PDB entry 6E4U | X-ray diffraction, 3.27 A resolution | chains A and C of the 3 polymer chains in the assembly

# Chain A
Molecule: 5'-AMP-activated protein kinase catalytic subunit alpha-1
Organism: Rattus norvegicus
Notes: EC 2.7.11.1, 2.7.11.27, 2.7.11.31, 2.7.11.26
Reference sequence: P54645 (AAPK1_RAT); residues 0-548 here correspond to UniProt positions 11-559 (UniProt number = residue number + 11)
Amino-acid sequence (503 residues; numbered -1 to 548; 47 numbers in that range are skipped by the numbering (no residue carries them; nothing is unmodelled there); the number before each row is that of its first residue; numbers below 1 keep their minus sign (Gly-1 is residue -1)):
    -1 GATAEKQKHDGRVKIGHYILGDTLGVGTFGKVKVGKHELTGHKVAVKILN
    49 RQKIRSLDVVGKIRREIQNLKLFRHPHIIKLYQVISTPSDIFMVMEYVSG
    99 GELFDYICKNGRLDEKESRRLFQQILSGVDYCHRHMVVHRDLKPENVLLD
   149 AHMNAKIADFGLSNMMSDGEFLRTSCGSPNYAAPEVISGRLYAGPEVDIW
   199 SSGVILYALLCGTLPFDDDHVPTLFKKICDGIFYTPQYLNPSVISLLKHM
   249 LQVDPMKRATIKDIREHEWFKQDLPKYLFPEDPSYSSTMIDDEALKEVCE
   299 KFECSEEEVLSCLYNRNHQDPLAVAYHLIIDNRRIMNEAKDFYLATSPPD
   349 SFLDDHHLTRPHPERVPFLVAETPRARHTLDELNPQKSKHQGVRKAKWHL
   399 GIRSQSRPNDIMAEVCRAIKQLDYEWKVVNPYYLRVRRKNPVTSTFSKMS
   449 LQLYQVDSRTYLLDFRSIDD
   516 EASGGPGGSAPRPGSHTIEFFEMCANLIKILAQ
Not modelled in the structure: -1 to 8, 280-394, 516-527
Modified residues: Thr172 (phosphothreonine; TPO)
Construct notes: expression tag (-1); linker (517-524)
Ligand contacts:
  - HU7 (1-O-{6-chloro-5-[6-(dimethylamino)-2-methoxypyridin-3-yl]-1H-indole-3-carbonyl}-beta-D-glucopyranuronic acid): Val11, Leu18, Gly19, Lys29, Lys31, Ile46, Asn48, Lys51, Asp88, Phe90
  - staurosporine (STU): Leu22, Gly23, Val24, Gly25, Val30, Ala43, Lys45, Ile77, Met93, Glu94, Tyr95, Val96, Ser97, Gly99, Glu100, Glu143, Asn144, Leu146, Ala156, Asp157
Curated features (UniProtKB/Swiss-Prot):
  - active site: Asp139 (Proton acceptor)
  - binding site (ATP): Leu22 to Val30, Lys45
  - modified residue: Thr21 (Phosphothreonine), Thr172 (Phosphothreonine), Thr258 (Phosphothreonine), Thr344 (Phosphothreonine), Ser345 (Phosphoserine), Ser349 (Phosphoserine), Thr357 (Phosphothreonine), Thr371 (Phosphothreonine), Ser386 (Phosphoserine), Ser456 (Phosphoserine)

# Chain C
Molecule: 5'-AMP-activated protein kinase subunit gamma-1
Organism: Rattus norvegicus
Reference sequence: P80385 (AAKG1_RAT); residue numbers follow UniProt; this construct covers 1-330
Amino-acid sequence (330 residues; numbered 1 to 330; the number before each row is that of its first residue):
     1 MESVAAESAPAPENEHSQETPESNSSVYTTFMKSHRCYDLIPTSSKLVVF
    51 DTSLQVKKAFFALVTNGVRAAPLWDSKKQSFVGMLTITDFINILHRYYKS
   101 ALVQIYELEEHKIETWREVYLQDSFKPLVCISPNASLFDAVSSLIRNKIH
   151 RLPVIDPESGNTLYILTHKRILKFLKLFITEFPKPEFMSKSLEELQIGTY
   201 ANIAMVRTTTPVYVALGIFVQHRVSALPVVDEKGRVVDIYSKFDVINLAA
   251 EKTYNNLDVSVTKALQHRSHYFEGVLKCYLHETLEAIINRLVEAEVHRLV
   301 VVDEHDVVKGIVSLSDILQALVLTGGEKKP
Not modelled in the structure: 1-25, 183-190, 269-274, 323-330
Ligand contacts:
  - ADP (adenosine-5'-diphosphate): Arg69, Met84, Thr86, Ile87, Thr88, Asp89, Tyr120, Pro127, Leu128, Val129, Ile149, His150, Arg151, Pro153, Lys242
  - adenosine monophosphate (AMP), molecule 1: Arg69, Ser225, Ile239, Ser241, Phe243, Asp244, Arg268, Val275, Leu276, Val296, His297, Arg298, Leu299, Val300
  - adenosine monophosphate (AMP), molecule 2: His150, Gly198, Thr199, Asn202, Ile203, Ala204, Val224, Ser225, Ala226, Pro228, Arg298, Ile311, Ser313, Ser315, Asp316
Curated features (UniProtKB/Swiss-Prot):
  - motif: Leu137 to Glu158 (AMPK pseudosubstrate)
  - binding site (ADP): Arg69, Met84 to Asp89, Val129, His150, Arg151, Lys169, Ser241 to Asp244, Arg268, Leu276, His297, Arg298
  - binding site (AMP): Arg69, Met84 to Asp89, Val129, His150, Arg151, Lys169, Thr199, Ala204, Ser225, Ala226, Ser241 to Asp244, Arg268, Leu276, His297, Arg298, Ser313 to Asp316
  - binding site (ATP): Arg69, Met84 to Asp89, Val129, His150, Arg151, Lys169, Ser241 to Asp244, Arg268, Leu276, His297, Arg298
  - modified residue: Ser260 (Phosphoserine), Thr262 (Phosphothreonine), Ser269 (Phosphoserine)

# Interface between chain A and chain C
Residue-residue contacts - 19 pairs, chain A then chain C:
  Arg436(A) with Gln79(C)
  Asn438(A) with Gln79(C), hydrogen bond
  Val440(A) with Lys77(C); Lys78(C); Gln79(C)
  Gly529(A) with Gln79(C); Ser159(C); Gly160(C)
  Ser530(A) with Trp74(C); Phe81(C); Ser159(C); Gly160(C); Asn161(C), hydrogen bond
  His531(A) with Ser159(C), hydrogen bond (backbone-backbone); Asn161(C), hydrogen bond (backbone-side chain)
  Thr532(A) with Asn161(C), hydrogen bond (backbone-side chain)
  Ile533(A) with Trp74(C), hydrophobic; Phe81(C), hydrophobic
  Glu534(A) with Gln79(C)
Interface residues without a listed pair, chain A (10 interface residues in all): Pro528
Interface residues without a listed pair, chain C (11 interface residues in all): Val49, Pro157, Thr162

# Overview
The interface between chain A and chain C involves 10 residues on one side and 11 on the other, with 5
hydrogen bonds. Polar contacts include Asn438(A)-Gln79(C), Ser530(A)-Asn161(C) and His531(A)-Asn161(C). Bound
to chain A: staurosporine and compound HU7.
Chain A is 5'-AMP-activated protein kinase catalytic subunit alpha-1 and chain C is 5'-AMP-activated protein
kinase subunit gamma-1, both from Rattus norvegicus; the structure, Structure of AMPK bound to activator, was
determined by X-ray diffraction together with 6E4T and 6E4W from the same study.
